PDB entry 6XTE | X-ray diffraction, 2.27 A resolution | chains A and C

# Chain A
Molecule: Importin-5
From: Homo sapiens
Reference sequence: O00410 (IPO5_HUMAN); residues 22-1115 here correspond to UniProt positions 4-1097 (UniProt number = residue number - 18)
Sequence (1096 residues; row label = number of the first residue in the row):
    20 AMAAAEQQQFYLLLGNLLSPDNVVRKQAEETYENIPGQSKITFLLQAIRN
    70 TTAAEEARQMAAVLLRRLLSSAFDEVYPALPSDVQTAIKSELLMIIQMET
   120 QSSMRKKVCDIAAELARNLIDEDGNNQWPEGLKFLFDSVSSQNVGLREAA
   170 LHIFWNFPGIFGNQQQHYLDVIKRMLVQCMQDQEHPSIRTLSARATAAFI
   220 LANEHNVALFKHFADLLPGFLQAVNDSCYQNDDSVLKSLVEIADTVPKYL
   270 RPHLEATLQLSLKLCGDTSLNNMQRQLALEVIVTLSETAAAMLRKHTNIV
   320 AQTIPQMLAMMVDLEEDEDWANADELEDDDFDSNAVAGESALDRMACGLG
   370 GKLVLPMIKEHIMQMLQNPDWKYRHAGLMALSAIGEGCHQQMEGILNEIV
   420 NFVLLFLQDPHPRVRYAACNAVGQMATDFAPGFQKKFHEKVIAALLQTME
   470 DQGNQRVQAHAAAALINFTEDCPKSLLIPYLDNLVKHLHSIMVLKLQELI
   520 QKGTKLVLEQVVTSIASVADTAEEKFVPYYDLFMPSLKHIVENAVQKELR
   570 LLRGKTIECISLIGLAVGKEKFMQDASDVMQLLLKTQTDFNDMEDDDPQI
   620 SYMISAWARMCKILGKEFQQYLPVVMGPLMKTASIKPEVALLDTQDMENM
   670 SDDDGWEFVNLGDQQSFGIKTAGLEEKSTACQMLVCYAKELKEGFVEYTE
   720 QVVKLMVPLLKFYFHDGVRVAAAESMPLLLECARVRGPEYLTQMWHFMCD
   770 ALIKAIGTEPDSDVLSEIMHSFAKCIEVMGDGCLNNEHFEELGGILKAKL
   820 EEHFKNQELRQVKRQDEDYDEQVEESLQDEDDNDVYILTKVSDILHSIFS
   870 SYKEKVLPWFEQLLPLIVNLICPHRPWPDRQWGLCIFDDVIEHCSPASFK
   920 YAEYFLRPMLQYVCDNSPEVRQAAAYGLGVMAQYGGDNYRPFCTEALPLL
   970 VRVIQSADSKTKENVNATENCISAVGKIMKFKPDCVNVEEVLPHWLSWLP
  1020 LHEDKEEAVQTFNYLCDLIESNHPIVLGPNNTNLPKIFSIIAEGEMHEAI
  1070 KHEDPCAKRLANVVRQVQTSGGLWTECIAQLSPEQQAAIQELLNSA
Disordered / not traced: 335-348, 610-616
Modified positions: Cys891 (S-hydroxycysteine; CSO)
Construct notes: expression tag (20-21)
Residues lining bound ligands:
  - Ni2+ (NI), molecule 1: His765, Cys768, Cys802, Leu803, Asn804, His807
  - Ni2+ (NI), molecule 2: Gln974, His1013, Ser1016, Trp1017
UniProt features mapped onto this chain:
  - modified residue: Ser845 (Phosphoserine)
From the paper describing this entry:
  - mutagenesis - E489K: decreased binding to PA-PB1 sub-complex
  - mutagenesis - N439D, N439K, D539K, K574E: increased binding to PA-PB1
  - conformationally variable residues (order/disorder transition): Asp332 to Ser352

# Chain C
Molecule: Antipain
Sequence (4 residues; each row starts with the number of its first residue):
     1 XRVX
Modified positions: FC0 (N-carboxy-L-phenylalanine) at position 1; RGL (arginal) at position 4

# Chain A / chain C interface
Residue-residue contacts (16):
  Tyr855(A) - FC0_1(C)
  Lys859(A) - FC0_1(C)
  Trp901(A) - Val3(C)  hydrophobic
  Cys904(A) - RGL_4(C)
  Gln941(A) - Arg2(C)
  Gln941(A) - Val3(C)  hydrogen bond (side chain-backbone)
  Gln941(A) - RGL_4(C)
  Ala942(A) - RGL_4(C)  hydrogen bond (backbone-backbone)
  Tyr945(A) - RGL_4(C)
  Asn985(A) - Arg2(C)
  Asn989(A) - RGL_4(C)
  Asp1023(A) - Arg2(C)  salt bridge
  Asp1023(A) - RGL_4(C)
  Lys1024(A) - Arg2(C)
  Glu1025(A) - Arg2(C)  salt bridge
  Glu1026(A) - RGL_4(C)
Other interface residues (no listed pair), chain A (16 interface residues in all): His789, Gln900, Glu1022

# In short
16 residues of chain A face 4 of chain C across their interface; the contacts include 2 hydrogen bonds and 2
salt bridges. Polar pairs include Asp1023(A)-Arg2(C), Glu1025(A)-Arg2(C) and Gln941(A)-Val3(C). From the
paper: N439D, N439K and D539K of chain A, among others, increase binding to PA-PB1; conformational variability
at Asp332(A); 5 substitutions were tested in all.
Chain A is Importin-5 (Homo sapiens) and chain C is Antipain; the structure, Human karyopherin RanBP5
(isoform-1), was determined by X-ray diffraction, deposited together with 6XU2.
